PDB entry 3BC8 | X-ray diffraction, 1.65 A resolution | chain A

== Chain A ==
Protein: O-phosphoseryl-tRNA(Sec) selenium transferase
Organism: Mus musculus
Notes: EC 2.9.1.-; fragment: Elastase-resistant fragment: Residues 19-468
Reference sequence: Q6P6M7 (SPCS_MOUSE); residues 19-468 here = UniProt positions 19-468
Amino-acid sequence (450 residues; each row starts with the number of its first residue):
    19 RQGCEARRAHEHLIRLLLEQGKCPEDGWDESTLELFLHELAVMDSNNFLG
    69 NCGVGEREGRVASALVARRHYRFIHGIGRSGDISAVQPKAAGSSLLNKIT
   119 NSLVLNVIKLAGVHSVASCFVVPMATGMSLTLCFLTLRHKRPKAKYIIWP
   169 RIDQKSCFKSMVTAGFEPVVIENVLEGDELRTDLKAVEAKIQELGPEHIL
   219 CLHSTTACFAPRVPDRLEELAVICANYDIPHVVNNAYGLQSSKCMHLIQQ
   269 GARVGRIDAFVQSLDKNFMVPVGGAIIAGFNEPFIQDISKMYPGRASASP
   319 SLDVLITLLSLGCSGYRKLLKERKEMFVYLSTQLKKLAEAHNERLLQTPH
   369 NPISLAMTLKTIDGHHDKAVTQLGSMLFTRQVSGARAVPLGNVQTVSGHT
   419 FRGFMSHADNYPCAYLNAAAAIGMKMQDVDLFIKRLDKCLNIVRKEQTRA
Not modelled in the structure: 19-22, 98-104, 468
Modified / non-standard residues: Lys284 ((2S)-2-amino-6-[[3-hydroxy-2-methyl-5-(phosphonooxymethyl)pyridin-4-yl]methylideneamino]hexanoic acid; LLP)
UniProt features mapped onto this chain:
  - region: Gly96 to Pro106 (Phosphate loop (P-loop))
  - binding site (pyridoxal 5'-phosphate): Arg75
  - binding site (substrate): Arg97, Ser98, Gln105, Arg313
  - binding site (tRNA): Arg271, Arg398, Lys463
  - site: Glu74 (May act as a substrate filter by repelling compounds with a negatively charged alpha-carboxylate)
  - modified residue: Lys284 (N6-(pyridoxal phosphate)lysine)
  - mutagenesis: Gln105 (Q105E: 50% of wild-type activity), Arg313 (R313E: Virtually inactive; R313S: 30% of wild-type activity)
What the authors report for this chain:
  - catalytic residues: Lys284, Arg313 (proposed by the authors, not directly observed)
  - self-association interface (contacts with another copy of this molecule); pairs are residue here / residue on that copy: Tyr255-Glu74, Asp283-Arg75 (salt bridge)
  - specificity-determining residues: Glu74 (proposed by the authors, not directly observed)
  - mutagenesis - R313E: abolished catalytic activity
  - contacts within the chain: Phe227-Arg404 (cation-pi contact), Ala228-Arg404 (water-mediated contact), Arg404-Met423 (backbone contact), Arg404-His425 (water-mediated contact), Arg404-Tyr433 (water-mediated contact), Arg404-Asn435 (hydrogen bond)
  - interface residues: Glu74, Arg75, Tyr255, Asp283

== Overview ==
From UniProt: pyridoxal 5'-phosphate-binding residue Arg75, 4 substrate-binding residues, 3 tRNA-binding
residues and 2 mutagenesis sites. The paper reports catalytic residues Lys284 and Arg313; R313E abolishes
catalytic activity.
Chain A is O-phosphoseryl-tRNA(Sec) selenium transferase (Mus musculus); the structure, Crystal structure of
mouse selenocysteine synthase, was determined by X-ray diffraction (same publication as 3BCA and 3BCB).
